1FDY - chains A and D of the 4 polymer chains in the assembly; structure by X-ray diffraction, 2.45 A resolution.

# Chain A (and D)
Name: N-acetylneuraminate lyase
Source organism: Escherichia coli
Notes: EC 4.1.3.3; chain D of this document is another copy of the same molecule, construct and numbering; everything in this record applies to it too
Reference sequence: P0A6L4 (NANA_ECOLI); residues 2-297 here correspond to UniProt positions 1-296 (UniProt number = residue number - 1)
Amino-acid sequence (297 residues; row label = number of the first residue in the row):
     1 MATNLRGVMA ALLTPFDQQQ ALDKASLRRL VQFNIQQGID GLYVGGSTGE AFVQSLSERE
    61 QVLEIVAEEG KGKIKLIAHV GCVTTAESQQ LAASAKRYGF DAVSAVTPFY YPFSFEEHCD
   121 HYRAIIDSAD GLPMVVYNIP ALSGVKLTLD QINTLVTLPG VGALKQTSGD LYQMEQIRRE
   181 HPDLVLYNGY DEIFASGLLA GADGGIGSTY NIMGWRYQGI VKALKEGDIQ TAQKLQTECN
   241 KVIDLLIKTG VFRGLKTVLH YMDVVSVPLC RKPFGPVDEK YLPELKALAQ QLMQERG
Not modelled in the structure: 1-3, 296-297 (chain D: 1-3, 295-297)
Sequence notes: conflict Gly70 (Ala69 in P0A6L4), Thr84 (Ser83 in P0A6L4)
Curated features (UniProtKB/Swiss-Prot):
  - site: Tyr111 (Required to correctly position the proton donor)
Covalently attached groups: 3-hydroxypyruvic acid (3PY) linked to Lys165
Ligand contacts: 3-hydroxypyruvic acid (3PY): Ala11, Tyr43, Gly46, Ser47, Thr48, Tyr137, Ile139, Thr167, Gly189, Ile206

# Chain A / chain D interface
Contacting residue pairs (56):
  Ser47(A) - Tyr110(D)  hydrogen bond
  Ser47(A) - Tyr111(D)  hydrogen bond (backbone-side chain)
  Glu50(A) - Tyr111(D)
  Ala51(A) - Tyr111(D)
  Phe52(A) - Val83(D)
  Phe52(A) - Tyr110(D)
  Phe52(A) - Tyr111(D)
  Val53(A) - Thr84(D)  hydrogen bond (backbone-side chain)
  Gln54(A) - Glu87(D)
  Val83(A) - Phe52(D)
  Val83(A) - Val53(D)  hydrophobic
  Val83(A) - Pro273(D)
  Thr84(A) - Val53(D)  hydrogen bond (side chain-backbone)
  Thr84(A) - Lys272(D)
  Thr85(A) - Lys272(D)  hydrogen bond (backbone-backbone)
  Thr85(A) - Pro273(D)
  Val106(A) - Tyr110(D)
  Pro108(A) - Pro273(D)  hydrophobic
  Phe109(A) - Phe109(D)  hydrophobic
  Phe109(A) - Tyr110(D)  hydrophobic
  Tyr110(A) - Ser47(D)  hydrogen bond
  Tyr110(A) - Phe52(D)
  Tyr110(A) - Val106(D)
  Tyr110(A) - Phe109(D)  hydrophobic
  Tyr110(A) - Tyr137(D)
  Tyr110(A) - Ile139(D)
  Tyr110(A) - Leu142(D)  hydrophobic
  Tyr111(A) - Ser47(D)  hydrogen bond (side chain-backbone)
  Tyr111(A) - Glu50(D)
  Tyr111(A) - Ala51(D)
  Tyr111(A) - Phe52(D)
  Tyr111(A) - Phe252(D)  hydrophobic
  Tyr111(A) - Phe274(D)  hydrophobic
  Pro112(A) - Leu142(D)
  Phe113(A) - Pro273(D)
  Phe113(A) - Phe274(D)
  Glu117(A) - Arg253(D)  salt bridge
  Glu117(A) - Pro273(D)
  Glu117(A) - Phe274(D)
  Glu117(A) - Gly275(D)  hydrogen bond (side chain-backbone)
  His121(A) - Pro273(D)
  Ile139(A) - Tyr110(D)
  Leu142(A) - Tyr110(D)
  Phe252(A) - Tyr111(D)  hydrophobic
  Arg253(A) - Glu117(D)  salt bridge
  Lys272(A) - Thr84(D)
  Lys272(A) - Thr85(D)
  Pro273(A) - Val83(D)
  Pro273(A) - Thr85(D)
  Pro273(A) - Phe113(D)  hydrophobic
  Pro273(A) - Glu117(D)
  Pro273(A) - His121(D)
  Phe274(A) - Tyr111(D)  hydrophobic
  Phe274(A) - Phe113(D)  hydrophobic
  Phe274(A) - Glu117(D)
  Gly275(A) - Glu117(D)  hydrogen bond (backbone-side chain)
Other interface residues (no listed pair), chain A (31 interface residues in all): Gly46, Ser55, Glu87, Tyr137, Ser143
Other interface residues (no listed pair), chain D (31 interface residues in all): Gly46, Gln54, Ser55, Pro108, Pro112, Ser143

# Summary
The chain A/chain D interface involves 31 residues from each chain, with 9 hydrogen bonds and 2 salt bridges.
Polar pairs include Glu117(A)-Arg253(D), Ser47(A)-Tyr110(D) and Ser47(A)-Tyr111(D). 3-hydroxypyruvic acid is
covalently linked to Lys165(A).
Chain A and chain D are both N-acetylneuraminate lyase (Escherichia coli); the structure, N-acetylneuraminate
lyase in complex with hydroxypyruvate, was determined by X-ray diffraction together with 1FDZ from the same
study.
